8UEM - chains E and F of the 6 polymer chains in the assembly; structure by electron microscopy, 1.85 A resolution.

# Chain E
Protein: Carbon monoxide dehydrogenase medium chain
Organism: Mycolicibacterium smegmatis MC2 155
UniProtKB: A0QQG2 (A0QQG2_MYCS2); residues 1-296 here = UniProt positions 1-296
Chain sequence (296 residues; row label = number of the first residue in the row):
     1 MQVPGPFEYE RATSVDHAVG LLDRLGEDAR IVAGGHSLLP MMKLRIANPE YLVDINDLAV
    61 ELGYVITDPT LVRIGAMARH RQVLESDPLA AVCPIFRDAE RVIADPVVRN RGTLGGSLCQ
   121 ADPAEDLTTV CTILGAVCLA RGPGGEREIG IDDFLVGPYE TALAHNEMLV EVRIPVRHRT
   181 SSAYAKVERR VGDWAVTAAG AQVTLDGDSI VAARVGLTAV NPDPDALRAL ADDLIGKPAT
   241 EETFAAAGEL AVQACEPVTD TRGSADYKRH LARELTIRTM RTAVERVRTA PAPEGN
Unresolved in the structure: 290-296
Residues lining bound ligands: FAD (flavin-adenine dinucleotide): Arg-30, Ile-31, Val-32, Ala-33, Gly-34, Gly-35, His-36, Ser-37, Leu-38, Leu-39, Ile-55, Ala-76, His-80, Val-102, Ile-103, Ala-104, Asp-105, Val-108, Arg-111, Gly-112, Thr-113, Gly-115, Gly-116, Ser-117, Cys-119, Gln-120, Glu-125, Asp-126, Leu-127, Leu-163, Glu-167, Met-168, Leu-169, Lys-186, Gly-192, Asp-193, Trp-194

# Chain F
Protein: [2Fe-2S] binding domain protein
Organism: Mycolicibacterium smegmatis MC2 155
UniProtKB: A0QQG3 (A0QQG3_MYCS2); numbering as in UniProt (aligned over 1-158)
Chain sequence (158 residues; row label = number of the first residue in the row):
     1 MQVTMTVNGE AVTADVEPRM LLVHFLRDQL GLTGTHWGCD TSNCGTCVVE VDGEPVKSCT
    61 MLAAMASGHS VNTVEGMEVD GKLDPVQEGF MQCHGLQCGF CTPGMMITAR ALLRQNPDPT
   121 EEEIREAISG QICRCTGYTT IVRSVQWAAR HAREEAKA
Unresolved in the structure: 154-158
Metal / ion sites: 2Fe-2S cluster Fe site 1: Cys-39, Cys-44, Cys-47, Cys-59; 2Fe-2S cluster Fe site 2: Cys-98, Cys-101, Cys-133, Cys-135
Residues lining bound ligands:
  - FAD (flavin-adenine dinucleotide): Thr-41, Ser-42, Asn-43
  - 2Fe-2S cluster (FES), molecule 1: Trp-37, Gly-38, Cys-39, Ser-42, Asn-43, Cys-44, Gly-45, Thr-46, Cys-47, Lys-57, Cys-59
  - 2Fe-2S cluster (FES), molecule 2: Leu-96, Gln-97, Cys-98, Gly-99, Phe-100, Cys-101, Thr-102, Ile-132, Cys-133, Arg-134, Cys-135, Thr-136
  - pterin cytosine dinucleotide (MCN): Gln-97, Cys-98, Cys-135

# Interface between chain E and chain F
Residue-residue contacts (55):
  Met-1(E) with Leu-21(F), hydrophobic; Trp-37(F), hydrophobic; Cys-39(F); Asp-40(F); Cys-59(F), hydrophobic
  Gln-2(E) with Asp-40(F), hydrogen bond
  Val-3(E) with Leu-21(F), hydrophobic; His-24(F)
  Pro-4(E) with Arg-19(F), hydrogen bond (backbone-side chain)
  Gly-5(E) with Arg-19(F)
  Pro-6(E) with Arg-19(F)
  Phe-7(E) with Pro-18(F); Arg-19(F); Leu-62(F), hydrophobic
  Tyr-9(E) with Met-1(F), hydrophobic; Pro-18(F), hydrophobic; Ala-64(F), hydrogen bond (side chain-backbone); Met-65(F)
  Arg-11(E) with Ala-64(F), hydrogen bond (side chain-backbone); Met-65(F), hydrogen bond (side chain-backbone); Ser-67(F), hydrogen bond (side chain-backbone)
  Ala-33(E) with Met-65(F)
  Gly-34(E) with Thr-60(F)
  Gly-35(E) with Thr-60(F)
  His-36(E) with Thr-60(F)
  Leu-39(E) with Thr-60(F); Met-61(F); Leu-62(F), hydrophobic
  Pro-40(E) with Ser-42(F)
  Lys-43(E) with Leu-21(F); Asp-40(F); Ser-42(F); Cys-59(F), hydrogen bond (side chain-backbone)
  Arg-45(E) with Arg-19(F)
  Leu-52(E) with Leu-62(F), hydrophobic
  Asp-54(E) with Met-65(F)
  Asn-56(E) with Met-65(F)
  Asp-105(E) with Lys-57(F), salt bridge; Gly-130(F)
  Pro-106(E) with Glu-126(F); Ser-129(F)
  Val-107(E) with Val-48(F), hydrophobic; Pro-55(F); Val-56(F), hydrophobic; Lys-57(F); Gln-131(F)
  Asn-110(E) with Glu-54(F); Pro-55(F), hydrogen bond (side chain-backbone)
  Arg-111(E) with Glu-54(F); Val-56(F); Met-61(F); Met-65(F)
  Arg-190(E) with Asn-43(F); Ile-132(F)
  Val-191(E) with Ser-129(F)
Also at the interface, not in a pair above, chain E (33 interface residues in all): Glu-8, Val-32, Leu-44, Arg-81, Glu-85, Val-108
Also at the interface, not in a pair above, chain F (32 interface residues in all): Val-23, His-69, Thr-108, Gln-115, Ala-127

# In short
33 residues of chain E and 32 residues of chain F are in contact, with 8 hydrogen bonds and 1 salt bridge.
Among the polar pairs are Asp-105(E)/Lys-57(F), Gln-2(E)/Asp-40(F) and Pro-4(E)/Arg-19(F). Flavin-adenine
dinucleotide is bound between chain E and chain F.
Here chain E is Carbon monoxide dehydrogenase medium chain and chain F is [2Fe-2S] binding domain protein,
both from Mycolicibacterium smegmatis MC2 155. Entry 8UEM (The CryoEM structure of the high affinity Carbon
monoxide dehydrogenase from Mycobacterium smegmatis) was determined by electron microscopy together with 8UDS
from the same study.
